Entry 5FXJ (electron microscopy, 6.25 A resolution (low resolution: residue-level contacts below are approximate; hydrogen-bond / salt-bridge calls are withheld)); this record covers chains B and C of the 4 polymer chains in the assembly.

Chain B:
Protein: Glutamate receptor ionotropic, nmda 2B
From: Rattus norvegicus
Notes: fragment: atd, lbd, tmd
UniProtKB: Q00960 (NMDE2_RAT); residue numbers follow UniProt; this construct covers 27-852
Amino-acid sequence (827 residues; numbered 26 to 852; the number before each row is that of its first residue):
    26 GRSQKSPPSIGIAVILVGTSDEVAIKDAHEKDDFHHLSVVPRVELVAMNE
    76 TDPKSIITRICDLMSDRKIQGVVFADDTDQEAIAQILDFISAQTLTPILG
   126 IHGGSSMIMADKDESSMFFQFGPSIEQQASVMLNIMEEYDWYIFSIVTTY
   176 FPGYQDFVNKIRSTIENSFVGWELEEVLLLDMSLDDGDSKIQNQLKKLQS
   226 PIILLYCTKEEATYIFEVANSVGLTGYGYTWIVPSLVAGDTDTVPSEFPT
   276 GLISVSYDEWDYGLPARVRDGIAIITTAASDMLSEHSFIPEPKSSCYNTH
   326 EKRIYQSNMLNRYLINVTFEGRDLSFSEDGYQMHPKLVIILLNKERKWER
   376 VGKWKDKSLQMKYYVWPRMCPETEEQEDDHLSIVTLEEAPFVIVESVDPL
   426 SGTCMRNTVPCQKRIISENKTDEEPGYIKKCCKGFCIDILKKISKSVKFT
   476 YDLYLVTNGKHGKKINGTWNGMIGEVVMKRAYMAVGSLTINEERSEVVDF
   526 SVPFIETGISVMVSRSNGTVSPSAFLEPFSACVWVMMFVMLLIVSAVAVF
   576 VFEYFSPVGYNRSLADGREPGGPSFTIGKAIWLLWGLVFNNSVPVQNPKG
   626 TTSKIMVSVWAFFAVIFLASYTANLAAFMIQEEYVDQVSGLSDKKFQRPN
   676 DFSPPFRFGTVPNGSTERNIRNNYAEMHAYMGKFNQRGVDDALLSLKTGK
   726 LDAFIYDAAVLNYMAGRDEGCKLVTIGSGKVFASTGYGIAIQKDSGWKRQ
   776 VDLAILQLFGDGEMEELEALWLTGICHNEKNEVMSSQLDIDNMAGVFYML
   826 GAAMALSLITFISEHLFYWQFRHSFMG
Disordered / not traced: 26-31, 394-401, 440-451, 543-546, 579-599, 846-852
Sequence notes: expression tag (26); engineered mutation D348 (Asn in Q00960), C557 (Asp in Q00960), S588 (Cys in Q00960), S838 (Cys in Q00960), S849 (Cys in Q00960)
UniProt features mapped onto this chain:
  - region: K604 to P623 (Pore-forming)
  - binding site (Zn(2+)): H127, E284
  - binding site (L-glutamate): T514, R519, S690, T691, D732
  - site: N615 (Functional determinant of NMDA receptors)
  - glycosylation (N-linked (GlcNAc...) asparagine): N74, N341, N444, N491, N542, N688
  - mutagenesis: H60 (H60A: Normal zinc binding), H127 (H127A: Reduced zinc binding), D283 (D283A: Slightly reduced zinc binding), E284 (E284A: Reduced zinc binding), H311 (H311A: Normal zinc binding), H359 (H359A: Normal zinc binding)

Chain C:
Protein: Glutamate receptor ionotropic, nmda 1
From: Rattus norvegicus
Notes: fragment: atd.lbd, tmd
UniProtKB: P35439 (NMDZ1_RAT); aligned to UniProt positions 23-868 over residues 23-868 (the alignment contains insertions or deletions, so no single offset holds)
Amino-acid sequence (846 residues; each row starts with the number of its first residue):
    23 DPKIVNIGAVLSTRKHEQMFREAVNQANKRHGSWKIQLQATSVTHKPNAI
    73 QMALSVCEDLISSQVYAILVSHPPTPNDHFTPTPVSYTAGFYRIPVLGLT
   123 TRMSIYSDKSIHLSFLRTVPPYSHQSSVWFEMMRVYNWNHIILLVSDDHE
   173 GRAAQKRLETLLEERESKSKKRNYENLDQLSYDNKRGPKAEKVLQFDPGT
   223 KNVTALLMEARELEARVIILSASEDDAATVYRAAAMLDMTGSGYVWLVGE
   273 REISGNALRYAPDGIIGLQLINGKNESAHISDAVGVVAQAVHELLEKENI
   323 TDPPRGCVGNTNIWKTGPLFKRVLMSSKYADGVTGRVEFNEDGDRKFAQY
   373 SIMNLQNRKLVQVGIYNGTHVIPNDRKIIWPGGETEKPRGYQMSTRLKIV
   423 TIHQEPFVYVKPTMSDGTCKEEFTVNGDPVKKVICTGPNDTSPGSPRHTV
   473 PQCCYGFCIDLLIKLARTMQFTYEVHLVADGKFGTQERVQNSNKKEWNGM
   523 MGELLSGQADMIVAPLTINNERAQYIEFSKPFKYQGLTILVKKEIPRSTL
   573 DSFMQPFQSTLWLLVGLSVHVVAVMLYLLDRFSPFGRFKVNSQSESTDAL
   623 TLSSAMWFSWGVLLNSGIGEGAPRSFSARILGMVWAGFAMIIVASYTANL
   673 AAFLVLDRPEERITGINDPRLRNPSDKFIYATVKQSSVDIYFRRQVELST
   723 MYRHMEKHNYESAAEAIQAVRDNKLHAFIWDSAVLEFEASQKCDLVTTGE
   773 LFFRSGFGIGMRKDSPWKQQVSLSILKSHENGFMEDLDKTWVRYQECDSR
   823 SNAPATLTCENMAGVFMLVAGGIVAGIFLIFIEIAYKRHKDANGAQ
Disordered / not traced: 23-24, 53-57, 98-99, 189-207, 318-320, 463-470, 606-621, 865-868
Sequence notes: engineered mutation Q61 (Asn in P35439), D260 (Asn239 in P35439), Q371 (Asn350 in P35439), Q492 (Asn471 in P35439), Q512 (Asn491 in P35439), Q615 (Glu594 in P35439), S616 (Glu595 in P35439), S618 (Glu597 in P35439), T619 (Glu598 in P35439), Q792 (Asn771 in P35439), C831 (Phe810 in P35439), N865 (Arg844 in P35439), G866 (Arg845 in P35439), A867 (Lys846 in P35439)

Interface between chain B and chain C:
Residue-residue contacts (10; chain B residue first):
  E517(B) - L798(C)
  P553(B) - L829(C)
  S555(B) - T830(C)
  V558(B) - T830(C)
  V558(B) - C831(C)
  N622(B) - I640(C)
  A636(B) - L636(C)
  A648(B) - L672(C)
  Q656(B) - A825(C)
  L781(B) - N542(C)
Other interface residues (no listed pair), chain B (18 interface residues in all): F554, T627, F638, A644, N649, A652, A758, S759, Q782
Other interface residues (no listed pair), chain C (16 interface residues in all): S638, Y668, K799, H801, T828, V841, I852

Overview:
18 residues of chain B and 16 residues of chain C are in contact. From UniProt: Zn2+-binding residues H127(B)
and E284(B), 5 L-glutamate-binding residues and 6 mutagenesis sites on chain B.
Here chain B is Glutamate receptor ionotropic, nmda 2B and chain C is Glutamate receptor ionotropic, nmda 1,
both from Rattus norvegicus. Entry 5FXJ (GluN1b-GluN2B NMDA receptor structure-Class X) was determined by
electron microscopy, deposited together with 5B3J, 5FXG, 5FXH, 5FXI and 5FXK.
